Entry 8QY4 (electron microscopy, 3.06 A resolution); this record covers chains A and B of the 6 polymer chains in the assembly.

[Chain A]
Molecule: Interleukin-11
Organism: Homo sapiens
UniProt: P20809 (IL11_HUMAN); residues 1-199 here = UniProt positions 1-199
Sequence (199 residues; each row starts with the number of its first residue):
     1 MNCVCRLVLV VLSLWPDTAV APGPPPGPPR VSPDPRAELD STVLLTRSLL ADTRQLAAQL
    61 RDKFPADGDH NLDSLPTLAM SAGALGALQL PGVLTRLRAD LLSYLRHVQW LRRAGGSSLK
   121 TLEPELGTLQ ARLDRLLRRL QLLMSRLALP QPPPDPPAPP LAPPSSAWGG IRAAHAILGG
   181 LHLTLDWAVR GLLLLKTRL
Unresolved in the structure: 1-34
UniProt features mapped onto this chain:
  - region: H182 to R190 (Important for interaction with IL11RA and for the stimulation of cell proliferation)
  - site: W168 (Important for interaction with IL6ST and for the stimulation of cell proliferation)
  - mutagenesis: H182 (H182V: Increases affinity for IL11RA and stimulation of cell proliferation), D186 (D186A: Strongly increases affinity for IL11RA and stimulation of cell proliferation; D186V: Increases affinity for IL11RA and stimulation of cell proliferation)
From the paper describing this entry:
  - conformationally variable residues (loop rearrangement): T77 to L90

[Chain B]
Molecule: Interleukin-11 receptor subunit alpha
Organism: Homo sapiens
UniProt: Q14626 (I11RA_HUMAN); residues 1-422 here = UniProt positions 1-422
Sequence (422 residues; each row starts with the number of its first residue):
     1 MSSSCSGLSR VLVAVATALV SASSPCPQAW GPPGVQYGQP GRSVKLCCPG VTAGDPVSWF
    61 RDGEPKLLQG PDSGLGHELV LAQADSTDEG TYICQTLDGA LGGTVTLQLG YPPARPVVSC
   121 QAADYENFSC TWSPSQISGL PTRYLTSYRK KTVLGADSQR RSPSTGPWPC PQDPLGAARC
   181 VVHGAEFWSQ YRINVTEVNP LGASTRLLDV SLQSILRPDP PQGLRVESVP GYPRRLRASW
   241 TYPASWPCQP HFLLKFRLQY RPAQHPAWST VEPAGLEEVI TDAVAGLPHA VRVSARDFLD
   301 AGTWSTWSPE AWGTPSTGTI PKEIPAWGQL HTQPEVEPQV DSPAPPRPSL QPHPRLLDHR
   361 DSVEQVAVLA SLGILSFLGL VAGALALGLW LRLRRGGKDG SPKPGFLASV IPVDRRPGAP
   421 NL
Unresolved in the structure: 1-111, 155-163, 318-422
UniProt features mapped onto this chain:
  - motif: W304 to S308 (WSXWS motif)
  - glycosylation (N-linked (GlcNAc...) asparagine): N127, N194
  - natural variant: P221 (P221R: In CRSDA), S245 (S245C: In CRSDA), R296 (R296W: In CRSDA), S308 (S308STWS: In CRSDA)
  - mutagenesis: R355 (R355E: Decreases proteolyisis by ADAM10)
Disulfide bonds: C120-C130, C170-C180
Covalently attached groups: N-acetylglucosamine (NAG) linked to N127, N194

[Chain A / chain B interface]
Residue-residue contacts (32):
  R47(A) - F298(B)
  R54(A) - L299(B)  hydrogen bond (side chain-backbone)
  R54(A) - D300(B)  hydrogen bond (side chain-backbone)
  D69(A) - K151(B)  salt bridge
  N71(A) - V153(B)
  D73(A) - V153(B)
  L78(A) - E186(B)
  A79(A) - E186(B)
  M80(A) - E186(B)  hydrogen bond (backbone-side chain)
  M80(A) - W188(B)
  S81(A) - E186(B)  hydrogen bond (backbone-side chain)
  A82(A) - Y125(B)
  A82(A) - H251(B)
  A82(A) - F252(B)  hydrophobic
  L85(A) - W188(B)  hydrophobic
  L85(A) - H251(B)
  H182(A) - Q213(B)  hydrogen bond
  L183(A) - W188(B)
  L183(A) - Q213(B)
  D186(A) - W188(B)  hydrogen bond
  D186(A) - L299(B)
  W187(A) - W188(B)
  V189(A) - L299(B)  hydrophobic
  R190(A) - F187(B)
  R190(A) - H251(B)
  R190(A) - F252(B)
  R190(A) - D297(B)  salt bridge
  R190(A) - F298(B)
  R190(A) - L299(B)
  R190(A) - A301(B)
  L193(A) - F298(B)  hydrophobic
  T197(A) - P250(B)
Interface residues without a listed pair, chain A (23 interface residues in all): L50, L72, G86, L194
Interface residues without a listed pair, chain B (18 interface residues in all): T152, R192, D209
From the paper, about this interface:
  - specific contacts: F187(B)-R190(A), W188(B)-R190(A), H251(B)-R190(A), F252(B)-R190(A), F298(B)-R190(A), L299(B)-R190(A)
  - interface residues, chain A: T77(A), R190(A)

[Overview]
The interface between chain A and chain B involves 23 residues on one side and 18 on the other, with 6
hydrogen bonds and 2 salt bridges. Among the polar pairs are D69(A)-K151(B), R190(A)-D297(B) and
R54(A)-L299(B). The authors report contacts between F187(B) and R190(A), W188(B) and R190(A) and H251(B) and
R190(A) among others. From the paper: interface residues T77(A) and R190(A); conformational variability at
T77(A).
Chain A is Interleukin-11 and chain B is Interleukin-11 receptor subunit alpha, both from Homo sapiens; the
structure, Structure of interleukin 11 (gp130 P496L mutant), was determined by electron microscopy, deposited
together with 8QY5 and 8QY6.
